3JCK - chains A and E of the 9 polymer chains in the assembly; structure by electron microscopy, 3.50 A resolution.

Chain A:
Protein: 26S proteasome regulatory subunit RPN3
Source organism: Saccharomyces cerevisiae S288c
Reference sequence: P40016 (RPN3_YEAST); residues 131-523 here = UniProt positions 131-523
Sequence (438 residues; row label = number of the first residue in the row; note: 59 numbers in that range are skipped by the numbering (no residue carries them; nothing is unmodelled there); X marks 45 residues of unknown identity (built as UNK)):
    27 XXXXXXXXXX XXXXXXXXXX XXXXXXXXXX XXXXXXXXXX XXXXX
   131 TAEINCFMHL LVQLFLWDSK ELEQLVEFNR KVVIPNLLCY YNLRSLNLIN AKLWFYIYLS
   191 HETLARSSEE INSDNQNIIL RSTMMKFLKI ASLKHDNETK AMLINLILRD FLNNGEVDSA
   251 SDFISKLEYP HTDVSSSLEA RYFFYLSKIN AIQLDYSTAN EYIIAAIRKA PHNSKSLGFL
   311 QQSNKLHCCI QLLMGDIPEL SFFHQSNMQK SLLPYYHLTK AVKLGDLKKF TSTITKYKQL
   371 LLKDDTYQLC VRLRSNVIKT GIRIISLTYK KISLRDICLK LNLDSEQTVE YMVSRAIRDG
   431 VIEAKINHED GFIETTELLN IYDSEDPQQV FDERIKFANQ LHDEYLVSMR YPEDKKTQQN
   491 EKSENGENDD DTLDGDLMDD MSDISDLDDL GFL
Unresolved in the structure: 483-523
UniProt features mapped onto this chain:
  - modified residue: S454 (Phosphoserine)

Chain E:
Protein: 26S proteasome regulatory subunit RPN8
Source organism: Saccharomyces cerevisiae S288c
Reference sequence: Q08723 (RPN8_YEAST); numbering as in UniProt (aligned over 1-338)
Sequence (338 residues; each row starts with the number of its first residue):
     1 MSLQHEKVTI APLVLLSALD HYERTQTKEN KRCVGVILGD ANSSTIRVTN SFALPFEEDE
    61 KNSDVWFLDH NYIENMNEMC KKINAKEKLI GWYHSGPKLR ASDLKINELF KKYTQNNPLL
   121 LIVDVKQQGV GLPTDAYVAI EQVKDDGTST EKTFLHLPCT IEAEEAEEIG VEHLLRDVRD
   181 QAAGGLSIRL TNQLKSLKGL QSKLKDVVEY LDKVINKELP INHTILGKLQ DVFNLLPNLG
   241 TPDDDEIDVE NHDRINISNN LQKALTVKTN DELMVIYISN LVRSIIAFDD LIENKIQNKK
   301 IQEQRVKDKQ SKVSDDSESE SGDKEATAPL IQRKNKKN
Unresolved in the structure: 1-2, 142-150, 240-258, 308-338
UniProt features mapped onto this chain:
  - modified residue: S2 (N-acetylserine), S314 (Phosphoserine), S317 (Phosphoserine), S319 (Phosphoserine), T327 (Phosphothreonine)
Reported in the primary citation:
  - mutagenesis - K86A, K86A/K88A, K88A, Q115A: increased catalytic activity

Chain A / chain E interface:
Contacting residue pairs - 31 pairs, chain A then chain E:
  Y452(A) - V267(E)
  Y452(A) - N270(E)  hydrogen bond (backbone-side chain)
  Y452(A) - D271(E)
  D453(A) - T266(E)
  S454(A) - T266(E)
  S454(A) - N270(E)  hydrogen bond (backbone-side chain)
  P457(A) - N270(E)
  Q458(A) - T269(E)
  Q458(A) - N270(E)
  Q458(A) - L273(E)
  F461(A) - M274(E)  hydrophobic
  F461(A) - Y277(E)  hydrophobic
  R464(A) - Y277(E)
  I465(A) - I276(E)  hydrophobic
  I465(A) - Y277(E)  hydrophobic
  I465(A) - N280(E)
  A468(A) - S284(E)  hydrogen bond (backbone-side chain)
  H472(A) - R283(E)  hydrogen bond
  H472(A) - A287(E)
  Y475(A) - S284(E)
  Y475(A) - F288(E)
  Y475(A) - L291(E)
  L476(A) - A287(E)  hydrophobic
  S478(A) - L291(E)
  M479(A) - A287(E)
  M479(A) - D290(E)
  M479(A) - L291(E)
  M479(A) - N294(E)  hydrogen bond (backbone-side chain)
  Y481(A) - K295(E)
  Y481(A) - N298(E)
  P482(A) - N294(E)
Interface residues without a listed pair, chain A (19 interface residues in all): E455, N469, L471

In short:
The chain A/chain E interface involves 19 residues from each chain; the contacts include 5 hydrogen bonds.
Polar pairs include Y452(A)-N270(E), S454(A)-N270(E) and A468(A)-S284(E). The paper reports that K86A,
K86A/K88A and K88A of chain E, among others, increase catalytic activity.
Chain A is 26S proteasome regulatory subunit RPN3 and chain E is 26S proteasome regulatory subunit RPN8, both
from Saccharomyces cerevisiae S288c; the structure, Structure of the yeast 26S proteasome lid sub-complex, was
determined by electron microscopy.
